6RDW - chains 4 and 7 of the 31 polymer chains in the assembly; structure by electron microscopy, 3.80 A resolution.

[Chain 4]
Protein: Mitochondrial ATP synthase associated protein ASA4
From: Polytomella sp. Pringsheim 198.80
Reference sequence: D7NIZ2 (D7NIZ2_9CHLO); numbering as in UniProt (aligned over 1-294)
Amino-acid sequence (294 residues; row label = number of the first residue in the row):
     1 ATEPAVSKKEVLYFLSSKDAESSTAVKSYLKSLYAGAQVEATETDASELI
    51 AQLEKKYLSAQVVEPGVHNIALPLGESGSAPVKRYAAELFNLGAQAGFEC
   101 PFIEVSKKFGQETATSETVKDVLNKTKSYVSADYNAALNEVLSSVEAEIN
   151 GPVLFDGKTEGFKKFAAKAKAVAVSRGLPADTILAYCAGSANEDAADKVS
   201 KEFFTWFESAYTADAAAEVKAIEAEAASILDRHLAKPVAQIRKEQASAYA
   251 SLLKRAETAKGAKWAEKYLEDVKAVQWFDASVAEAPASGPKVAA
Disordered / not traced: 1-4

[Chain 7]
Protein: Mitochondrial ATP synthase associated protein ASA7
From: Polytomella sp. Pringsheim 198.80
Reference sequence: D8V7I2 (D8V7I2_9CHLO); residues 1-190 here = UniProt positions 1-190
Amino-acid sequence (190 residues; row label = number of the first residue in the row):
     1 MSSVRAGVEAGRRDLTTFTFSGLQDAPVAALSGSIKLNVAAKAGKAEVTV
    51 AAGAAKAATQVSAAALRKLSGSKISLAEVARISVLHSSIQNYLLSLSNER
   101 YQLLSQWPDFTTMYGKDFYYRAHPEDLKKFYDAADEYYKLYETVTEFDSL
   151 SALASQVVPNYAARRRSTVHPAIGSTVADGAFTNFLLSKQ
Disordered / not traced: 1-14

[Interface between chain 4 and chain 7]
Residue-residue contacts - 116 pairs, chain 4 then chain 7:
  V63(4) - R165(7)
  V63(4) - P171(7)  hydrophobic
  E64(4) - A162(7)
  E64(4) - R166(7)  salt bridge
  V67(4) - Y161(7)  hydrophobic
  V67(4) - R165(7)
  H68(4) - S83(7)
  H68(4) - V84(7)  hydrogen bond (backbone-backbone)
  H68(4) - L85(7)  hydrogen bond (backbone-backbone)
  H68(4) - V158(7)
  H68(4) - A162(7)
  I70(4) - L85(7)
  A71(4) - V84(7)  hydrophobic
  L72(4) - L85(7)  hydrophobic
  L72(4) - S88(7)  hydrogen bond (backbone-side chain)
  L72(4) - Y161(7)
  L74(4) - S88(7)
  L74(4) - I89(7)  hydrophobic
  L74(4) - Y92(7)  hydrophobic
  Y85(4) - Y161(7)  hydrogen bond
  Y85(4) - R165(7)
  L89(4) - R165(7)
  L89(4) - A172(7)  hydrophobic
  F90(4) - A172(7)  hydrophobic
  G93(4) - H170(7)
  F98(4) - V169(7)
  F98(4) - H170(7)
  F98(4) - P171(7)
  E99(4) - H170(7)  hydrogen bond (backbone-side chain)
  P101(4) - H170(7)
  P101(4) - I173(7)
  F102(4) - V177(7)  hydrophobic
  F102(4) - G180(7)
  F102(4) - A181(7)
  E104(4) - V169(7)
  V105(4) - A181(7)  hydrophobic
  S106(4) - A181(7)
  K108(4) - V169(7)
  F109(4) - A181(7)
  F109(4) - F182(7)  hydrophobic
  F109(4) - F185(7)
  T113(4) - F185(7)
  V122(4) - L186(7)  hydrophobic
  L123(4) - F182(7)  hydrophobic
  T126(4) - F182(7)
  Y129(4) - V169(7)  hydrophobic
  Y129(4) - A178(7)
  V130(4) - D179(7)
  V130(4) - F182(7)  hydrophobic
  S131(4) - S175(7)
  S131(4) - D179(7)
  Y134(4) - D179(7)
  Y134(4) - F182(7)  hydrophobic
  Y134(4) - T183(7)
  L138(4) - F182(7)  hydrophobic
  L138(4) - L186(7)  hydrophobic
  F155(4) - Q190(7)
  D156(4) - K189(7)  hydrogen bond (backbone-side chain)
  D156(4) - Q190(7)
  K158(4) - K189(7)
  F162(4) - L186(7)
  F165(4) - L186(7)  hydrophobic
  A166(4) - L187(7)
  A169(4) - L187(7)  hydrophobic
  K170(4) - L187(7)
  A173(4) - T183(7)
  L178(4) - D179(7)
  L178(4) - G180(7)
  L178(4) - T183(7)
  I183(4) - N184(7)  hydrogen bond (backbone-side chain)
  L184(4) - N184(7)
  L184(4) - L187(7)  hydrophobic
  L184(4) - S188(7)
  C187(4) - N184(7)
  W206(4) - T176(7)
  W206(4) - G180(7)
  F207(4) - V177(7)  hydrophobic
  A210(4) - T176(7)  hydrogen bond (backbone-side chain)
  A210(4) - V177(7)  hydrophobic
  D214(4) - G174(7)  hydrogen bond (side chain-backbone)
  D214(4) - S175(7)  hydrogen bond (side chain-backbone)
  D214(4) - T176(7)
  D214(4) - V177(7)
  E218(4) - R164(7)  salt bridge
  E218(4) - R165(7)  salt bridge
  I222(4) - Y161(7)  hydrophobic
  E223(4) - Y92(7)
  E225(4) - V157(7)
  A226(4) - Y92(7)  hydrophobic
  A226(4) - L93(7)
  A227(4) - L96(7)  hydrophobic
  I229(4) - L153(7)  hydrophobic
  I229(4) - Q156(7)
  I229(4) - V157(7)  hydrophobic
  L230(4) - L96(7)  hydrophobic
  L230(4) - L153(7)  hydrophobic
  D231(4) - R100(7)  salt bridge
  H233(4) - T143(7)
  H233(4) - S149(7)
  H233(4) - L153(7)
  L234(4) - R100(7)
  L234(4) - T143(7)
  L234(4) - V144(7)  hydrophobic
  A235(4) - K139(7)
  K236(4) - T143(7)  hydrogen bond (backbone-side chain)
  V238(4) - E142(7)
  V238(4) - T143(7)
  I241(4) - T143(7)
  R242(4) - E146(7)  salt bridge
  Q245(4) - S149(7)  hydrogen bond (side chain-backbone)
  Q245(4) - A152(7)
  Q245(4) - L153(7)
  V275(4) - R81(7)
  F278(4) - R81(7)
  D279(4) - R81(7)  salt bridge
  P290(4) - V79(7)  hydrophobic
Other interface residues (no listed pair), chain 4 (78 interface residues in all): K56, A60, N69, G110, G157, R176, A180, Y211, P237, V292
Other interface residues (no listed pair), chain 7 (55 interface residues in all): S97, L140, L150, N160, S167, T168

[Overview]
The interface between chain 4 and chain 7 involves 78 residues on one side and 55 on the other, with 12
hydrogen bonds and 6 salt bridges. Polar contacts include E64(4)-R166(7), E218(4)-R164(7) and E218(4)-R165(7).
Chain 4 is Mitochondrial ATP synthase associated protein ASA4 and chain 7 is Mitochondrial ATP synthase
associated protein ASA7, both from Polytomella sp. Pringsheim 198.80; the structure, Cryo-EM structure of
Polytomella F-ATP synthase, Rotary substate 1F, composite map, was determined by electron microscopy (same
publication as 6RD4, 6RD5, 6RD6, 6RD7, 6RD8, 6RD9 and 46 further entries).
